1OSL - chains C and A of the 4 polymer chains in the assembly; structure by solution NMR.

# Chain C
Molecule: 18-nt DNA strand
Sequence (18 nucleotides; row label = number of the first residue in the row):
     1 CGATAAGATA TCTTATCG

# Chain A
Name: Lactose operon repressor
Organism: Escherichia coli
Notes: fragment: N-terminal DNA-binding domain, residues 1-62
Reference sequence: P03023 (LACI_ECOLI); residue numbers follow UniProt; this construct covers 1-62
Chain sequence (62 residues; each row starts with the number of its first residue):
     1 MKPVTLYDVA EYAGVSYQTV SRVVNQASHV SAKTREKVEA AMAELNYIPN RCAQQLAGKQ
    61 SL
Sequence notes: engineered mutation Cys52 (Val in P03023)
UniProt features mapped onto this chain:
  - DNA-binding region: Leu6 to Asn25 (H-T-H motif)
  - mutagenesis: Tyr17 (Y17H: Broadening of specificity), Arg22 (R22N: Recognizes an operator variant)

# Interface between chain C and chain A
Pairs across the interface (24):
  DG2(C) - Ser28(A)  phosphate contact
  DG2(C) - His29(A)  phosphate contact
  DG2(C) - Val30(A)  phosphate contact
  DG2(C) - Ser31(A)  phosphate contact
  DA3(C) - Thr19(A)  sugar contact
  DA3(C) - Arg22(A)  phosphate contact
  DA3(C) - Val30(A)  phosphate contact
  DA3(C) - Ser31(A)  phosphate contact
  DA3(C) - Thr34(A)  phosphate contact
  DT4(C) - Ser16(A)  phosphate contact
  DT4(C) - Thr19(A)  phosphate contact
  DT4(C) - Arg22(A)  base contact
  DA5(C) - Gln18(A)  base contact
  DA6(C) - Gln18(A)  base contact
  DT11(C) - Arg51(A)  base contact
  DC12(C) - Arg51(A)  sugar contact
  DC12(C) - Cys52(A)  sugar contact
  DC12(C) - Lys59(A)  phosphate contact
  DT13(C) - Ala57(A)  phosphate contact
  DT13(C) - Lys59(A)  phosphate contact
  DT13(C) - Gln60(A)  phosphate contact
  DT14(C) - Gln60(A)  sugar contact
  DT14(C) - Leu62(A)  phosphate contact
  DA15(C) - Leu62(A)  phosphate contact
Other interface residues (no listed pair), chain C (11 interface residues in all): DC1
Other interface residues (no listed pair), chain A (16 interface residues in all): Ala53

# Summary
The interface between chain C and chain A involves 11 residues on one side and 16 on the other. UniProt lists
2 mutagenesis sites on chain A.
Chain C is an 18-nt DNA strand and chain A is Lactose operon repressor (Escherichia coli); the structure,
Solution structure of a dimeric lactose DNA-binding domain complexed to a nonspecific DNA sequence, was
determined by solution NMR.
